PDB entry 6CR8 | X-ray diffraction, 2.05 A resolution | chains T and A of the 4 polymer chains in the assembly

# Chain T
Molecule: Template Strand
Sequence (16 nucleotides; numbered 1 to 16; the number before each row is that of its first residue):
     1 CCGACTGCGC ATCAGC

# Chain A
Molecule: DNA polymerase beta
From: Homo sapiens
Notes: EC 2.7.7.7, 4.2.99.-
UniProt: P06746 (DPOLB_HUMAN); residues 1-335 here = UniProt positions 1-335
Sequence (335 residues; row label = number of the first residue in the row):
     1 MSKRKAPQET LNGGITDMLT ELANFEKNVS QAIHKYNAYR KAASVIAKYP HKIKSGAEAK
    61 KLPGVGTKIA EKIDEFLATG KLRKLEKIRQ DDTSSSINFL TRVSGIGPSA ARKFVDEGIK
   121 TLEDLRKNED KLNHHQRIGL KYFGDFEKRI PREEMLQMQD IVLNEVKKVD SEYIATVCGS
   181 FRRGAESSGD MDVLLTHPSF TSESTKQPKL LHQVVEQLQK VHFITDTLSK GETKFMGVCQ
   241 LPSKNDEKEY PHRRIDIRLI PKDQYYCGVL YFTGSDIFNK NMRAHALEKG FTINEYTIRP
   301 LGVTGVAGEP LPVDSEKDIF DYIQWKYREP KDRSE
Disordered / not traced: 1-9
Metal / ion sites: Na+ site 1: Lys60, Leu62, Val65 (shared with 1 residue of chain D); Na+ site 2: Thr101, Val103, Ile106 (shared with 1 residue of chain P); Mg2+: Asp190, Asp192 (together with VA4); Na+ site 3: Asp190, Asp192, Asp256 (together with VA4)
Residues lining bound ligands: VA4 (5'-O-[(R)-{[(R)-[(R)-chloro(phosphono)methyl](hydroxy)phosphoryl]oxy}(hydroxy)phosphoryl]-2'-deoxyadenosine): Arg149, Gly179, Ser180, Arg183, Ser188, Gly189, Asp190, Asp192, Tyr271, Phe272, Thr273, Gly274, Ser275, Asp276, Asn279, Arg283
UniProt features mapped onto this chain:
  - region: Arg183 to Asp192 (DNA-binding)
  - active site: Lys72 (Nucleophile)
  - binding site (K(+)): Lys60, Leu62, Val65, Thr101, Val103, Ile106
  - binding site (Na(+)): Lys60, Leu62, Val65, Thr101, Val103, Ile106
  - binding site (dATP): Arg149, Ser180, Arg183, Gly189, Asp190
  - binding site (dCTP): Arg149, Ser180, Arg183, Gly189, Asp190
  - binding site (dGTP): Arg149, Ser180, Arg183, Gly189, Asp190, Asp192
  - binding site (dTTP): Arg149, Ser180, Arg183, Gly189, Asp190
  - binding site (Mg(2+)): Asp190, Asp192, Asp256
  - modified residue: Lys72 (N6-acetyllysine), Arg83 (Omega-N-methylarginine), Arg152 (Omega-N-methylarginine)
  - cross-link (Glycyl lysine isopeptide (Lys-Gly)): Lys41 (interchain with G-Cter in ubiquitin), Lys61 (interchain with G-Cter in ubiquitin), Lys81 (interchain with G-Cter in ubiquitin)
  - natural variant: Leu22 (L22P: Found in a gastric cancer sample; uncertain significance), Tyr39 (Y39C: Found in a gastric cancer sample; uncertain significance), Gly118 (G118V: Decreased DNA-directed DNA polymerase activity), Arg137 (R137Q: Decreased function in base-excision repair), Arg149 (R149I: Decreased DNA-directed DNA polymerase activity), Asp160 (D160N: Found in a gastric cancer sample; uncertain significance), Cys239 (C239R: Found in a gastric cancer sample; uncertain significance), Lys289 (K289M: Found in a colon cancer sample; uncertain significance), Asn294 (N294D: Found in a gastric cancer sample; uncertain significance), Glu295 (E295K: Found in a gastric cancer sample; uncertain significance)
  - mutagenesis: Phe25 (F25W: No effect on 5'-dRP lyase activity. Decreased ssDNA binding), His34 (H34G: Decreased 5'-dRP lyase activity. Decreased ssDNA binding), Lys35 (K35A: Decreased 5'-dRP lyase activity. Decreased ssDNA binding. Loss of 5'-dRP lyase activity; when associated with A-68 and A-72. Decreased ssDNA binding; when associated with A-68 and A-72 ...), Tyr39 (Y39F: No effect on 5'-dRP lyase activity; Y39Q: Abolishes DNA polymerase and 5'-dRP lyase activity), Lys41 (K41R: Abolishes ubiquitination; when associated with R-61 and R-81), Lys60 (K60A: Decreased 5'-dRP lyase activity. Decreased ssDNA binding), Lys61 (K61R: Abolishes ubiquitination; when associated with R-41 and R-81), Lys68 (K68A: No effect on 5'-dRP lyase activity. Decreased ssDNA binding. Loss of 5'-dRP lyase activity; when associated with A-35 and A-72. Decreased ssDNA binding; when associated with A-35 and A-72 ...), Glu71 (E71Q: No effect on 5'-dRP lyase activity. No effect on structure shown by circular dichroism. No effect on ssDNA binding), Lys72 (K72A: Severely reduced 5'-dRP lyase activity. Does not affect ssDNA binding. Loss of 5'-dRP lyase activity; when associated with A-35 and A-68. Decreased ssDNA binding ...), Glu75 (E75A: Slightly decreased 5'-dRP lyase activity. Decreased ssDNA binding. No effect on structure shown by circular dichroism), Lys81 (K81R: Abolishes ubiquitination; when associated with R-41 and R-61), 5 further mutagenesis entries in UniProt

# Chain T / chain A interface
Pairs across the interface (28):
  DC5(T) - His34(A)  stacking on the base
  DT6(T) - Asn37(A)  base contact
  DT6(T) - Lys280(A)  salt bridge to the phosphate
  DT6(T) - Arg283(A)  hydrogen bond to the base
  DT6(T) - Ala284(A)  sugar contact
  DT6(T) - Leu287(A)  phosphate contact
  DG7(T) - Tyr271(A)  base contact
  DG7(T) - Arg283(A)  hydrogen bond to the sugar
  DG7(T) - Leu287(A)  phosphate contact
  DG7(T) - Thr292(A)  hydrogen bond to the phosphate
  DG7(T) - Ile293(A)  sugar contact
  DG7(T) - Asn294(A)  phosphate contact
  DC8(T) - Asn294(A)  hydrogen bond to the phosphate
  DC8(T) - Glu295(A)  sugar contact
  DC8(T) - Tyr296(A)  phosphate contact
  DG9(T) - Thr233(A)  hydrogen bond to the phosphate
  DG9(T) - Lys234(A)  hydrogen bond to the base
  DG9(T) - Arg258(A)  sugar contact
  DG9(T) - Tyr296(A)  hydrogen bond to the phosphate
  DC10(T) - Ser229(A)  phosphate contact
  DC10(T) - Lys230(A)  hydrogen bond to the phosphate
  DC10(T) - Gly231(A)  phosphate contact
  DC10(T) - Glu232(A)  hydrogen bond to the phosphate
  DC10(T) - Thr233(A)  hydrogen bond to the phosphate
  DC10(T) - Lys234(A)  hydrogen bond to the phosphate
  DA11(T) - Ser229(A)  phosphate contact
  DA11(T) - Lys230(A)  hydrogen bond to the phosphate
  DT12(T) - Asn133(A)  phosphate contact
Also at the interface, not in a pair above, chain A (22 interface residues in all): His134, Leu228

# Overview
The interface between chain T and chain A involves 8 residues on one side and 22 on the other, with 12
hydrogen bonds, 1 salt bridge and 1 aromatic stacking contact. Polar contacts include DT6(T)-Arg283(A),
DG9(T)-Lys234(A) and DG7(T)-Arg283(A). Ligands of chain A: compound VA4.
Here chain T is Template Strand and chain A is DNA polymerase beta (Homo sapiens). Entry 6CR8 (Ternary complex
crystal structure of DNA polymerase Beta with a dideoxy terminated primer with CHCL (R ...) was determined by
X-ray diffraction (same publication as 6BEL, 6BEM, 6CR3, 6CR4, 6CR5, 6CR6 and 20 further entries).
